PDB entry 2CH1 | X-ray diffraction, 2.40 A resolution | chains A and D

# Chain A (and D)
Protein: 3-hydroxykynurenine transaminase
From: Anopheles gambiae
Notes: chain D of this document is another copy of the same molecule, construct and numbering; everything in this record applies to it too
Reference sequence: Q4LAM2 (Q4LAM2_ANOGA); numbering as in UniProt (aligned over 1-396)
Sequence (396 residues; numbered 1 to 396; the number before each row is that of its first residue):
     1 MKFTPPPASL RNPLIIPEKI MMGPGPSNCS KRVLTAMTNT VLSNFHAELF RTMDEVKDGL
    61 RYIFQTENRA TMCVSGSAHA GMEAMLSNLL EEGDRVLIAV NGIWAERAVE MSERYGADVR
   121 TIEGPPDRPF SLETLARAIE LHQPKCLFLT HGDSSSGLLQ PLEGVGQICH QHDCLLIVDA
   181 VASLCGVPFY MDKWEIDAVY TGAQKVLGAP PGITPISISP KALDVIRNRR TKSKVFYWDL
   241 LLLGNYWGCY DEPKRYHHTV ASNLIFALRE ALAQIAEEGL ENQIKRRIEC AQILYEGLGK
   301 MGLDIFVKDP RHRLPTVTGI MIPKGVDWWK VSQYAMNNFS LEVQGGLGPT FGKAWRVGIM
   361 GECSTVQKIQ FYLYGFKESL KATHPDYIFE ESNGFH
Unresolved in the structure: 1, 390-396
Covalently attached groups: pyridoxal phosphate (PLP) linked to Lys205
Residues lining bound ligands:
  - pyridoxal phosphate (PLP), molecule 1: Ser77, Ala78, His79, Trp104, Gly152, Ser154, Asp179, Val181, Ala182, Gln204
  - pyridoxal phosphate (PLP), molecule 2: Tyr256, His258, Thr259
What the authors report for this chain:
  - self-association interface (contacts with another copy of this molecule); pairs are residue here / residue on that copy: Lys19-Glu48 (salt bridge), Ser9
  - binding site for pyridoxal phosphate: Ser77 to His79, Trp104, Ser154, Asp179, Val181 to Tyr190, Gln204, Lys205, Tyr256, Thr259
  - catalytic residues: Lys205
  - binding site for glycerol: Arg356
  - specificity-determining residues: Ser43 (proposed by the authors, not directly observed)

# How chain A and chain D interact
Residue-residue contacts (174):
  Phe3(A) - Gln65(D)
  Phe3(A) - Tyr190(D)
  Phe3(A) - Leu280(D)  hydrophobic
  Phe3(A) - Glu281(D)
  Phe3(A) - Ile284(D)  hydrophobic
  Thr4(A) - Tyr62(D)
  Thr4(A) - Gln65(D)  hydrogen bond (backbone-side chain)
  Pro5(A) - Tyr62(D)
  Pro6(A) - Tyr62(D)
  Pro6(A) - Ala276(D)
  Pro7(A) - Asp58(D)
  Pro7(A) - Gly59(D)
  Pro7(A) - Tyr62(D)
  Ser9(A) - Glu55(D)
  Ser9(A) - Asp58(D)  hydrogen bond
  Ser9(A) - Arg269(D)  hydrogen bond (backbone-side chain)
  Leu10(A) - Glu55(D)
  Leu10(A) - Gly59(D)
  Leu10(A) - Arg269(D)
  Leu10(A) - Leu272(D)
  Leu10(A) - Ala273(D)
  Leu10(A) - Ala276(D)  hydrophobic
  Leu10(A) - Glu277(D)
  Asn12(A) - Arg269(D)  hydrogen bond (backbone-side chain)
  Leu14(A) - Ala36(D)  hydrophobic
  Leu14(A) - Asn39(D)
  Leu14(A) - Phe266(D)  hydrophobic
  Leu14(A) - Arg269(D)
  Leu14(A) - Glu270(D)
  Ile16(A) - Asn39(D)
  Ile16(A) - Thr40(D)
  Ile16(A) - Leu42(D)  hydrophobic
  Ile16(A) - Thr52(D)
  Ile16(A) - Phe266(D)  hydrophobic
  Pro17(A) - Thr40(D)  hydrogen bond (backbone-side chain)
  Pro17(A) - Glu48(D)
  Glu18(A) - Thr40(D)
  Lys19(A) - Leu42(D)
  Lys19(A) - His46(D)
  Lys19(A) - Glu48(D)  salt bridge
  Met21(A) - Val41(D)
  Met21(A) - Ser43(D)
  Met21(A) - His46(D)
  Pro26(A) - Val41(D)  hydrophobic
  Pro26(A) - Leu42(D)
  Pro26(A) - Ser43(D)
  Cys29(A) - Val41(D)  hydrophobic
  Leu34(A) - Thr38(D)  hydrogen bond (backbone-side chain)
  Leu34(A) - Asn39(D)
  Met37(A) - Met37(D)
  Met37(A) - Asn263(D)
  Thr38(A) - Leu34(D)
  Asn39(A) - Ile16(D)
  Asn39(A) - Leu34(D)
  Thr40(A) - Ile16(D)
  Thr40(A) - Pro17(D)  hydrogen bond (side chain-backbone)
  Thr40(A) - Glu18(D)
  Val41(A) - Met21(D)
  Val41(A) - Pro26(D)  hydrophobic
  Val41(A) - Pro211(D)
  Leu42(A) - Ile16(D)  hydrophobic
  Leu42(A) - Lys19(D)
  Leu42(A) - Pro26(D)
  Ser43(A) - Met21(D)
  Ser43(A) - Pro26(D)
  Ser43(A) - Glu342(D)
  Ser43(A) - Gln344(D)
  His46(A) - Lys19(D)
  His46(A) - Met21(D)
  His46(A) - Met336(D)
  His46(A) - Glu342(D)  salt bridge
  Glu48(A) - Pro17(D)
  Glu48(A) - Lys19(D)  salt bridge
  Thr52(A) - Leu14(D)
  Glu55(A) - Ser9(D)
  Glu55(A) - Leu10(D)
  Asp58(A) - Pro7(D)
  Asp58(A) - Ser9(D)  hydrogen bond
  Gly59(A) - Pro7(D)
  Gly59(A) - Leu10(D)
  Tyr62(A) - Thr4(D)
  Tyr62(A) - Pro5(D)
  Tyr62(A) - Pro6(D)
  Gln65(A) - Phe3(D)
  Gln65(A) - Thr4(D)  hydrogen bond (side chain-backbone)
  Gly76(A) - Tyr237(D)
  Ser77(A) - Tyr237(D)  hydrogen bond (backbone-side chain)
  Ser77(A) - His258(D)
  Ser77(A) - Thr259(D)  hydrogen bond (side chain-backbone)
  His79(A) - Phe236(D)
  His79(A) - Tyr237(D)
  His79(A) - Tyr256(D)
  His79(A) - His257(D)  hydrogen bond (side chain-backbone)
  His79(A) - His258(D)
  Ala80(A) - Tyr237(D)
  Glu83(A) - Val235(D)
  Glu83(A) - Phe236(D)  hydrogen bond (side chain-backbone)
  Glu83(A) - Tyr237(D)  hydrogen bond (side chain-backbone)
  Trp104(A) - Tyr256(D)
  Arg107(A) - Phe236(D)
  Arg107(A) - Tyr256(D)  hydrogen bond (side chain-backbone)
  Arg107(A) - His257(D)  hydrogen bond (side chain-backbone)
  Glu110(A) - Lys232(D)  salt bridge
  Glu110(A) - Phe236(D)
  Met111(A) - Phe236(D)  hydrophobic
  Arg114(A) - Ser233(D)  hydrogen bond (side chain-backbone)
  Arg114(A) - Lys234(D)
  Arg114(A) - Phe236(D)
  Arg114(A) - Asp239(D)  salt bridge
  Arg114(A) - Leu242(D)
  Tyr115(A) - Lys234(D)
  Tyr115(A) - Val235(D)
  Tyr190(A) - Phe3(D)  hydrophobic
  Gln204(A) - Thr259(D)
  Pro210(A) - Asn263(D)
  Pro211(A) - Val41(D)
  Pro211(A) - Thr259(D)
  Pro211(A) - Val260(D)
  Pro211(A) - Ala261(D)
  Pro211(A) - Asn263(D)
  Lys232(A) - Glu110(D)  salt bridge
  Ser233(A) - Arg114(D)  hydrogen bond (backbone-side chain)
  Lys234(A) - Arg114(D)
  Lys234(A) - Tyr115(D)
  Val235(A) - Glu83(D)
  Val235(A) - Arg114(D)
  Val235(A) - Tyr115(D)
  Val235(A) - Val235(D)  hydrophobic
  Val235(A) - Trp238(D)  hydrophobic
  Phe236(A) - His79(D)
  Phe236(A) - Glu83(D)  hydrogen bond (backbone-side chain)
  Phe236(A) - Arg107(D)
  Phe236(A) - Glu110(D)
  Phe236(A) - Arg114(D)
  Tyr237(A) - Gly76(D)
  Tyr237(A) - Ser77(D)  hydrogen bond (side chain-backbone)
  Tyr237(A) - His79(D)
  Tyr237(A) - Ala80(D)
  Tyr237(A) - Glu83(D)  hydrogen bond (backbone-side chain)
  Tyr237(A) - Trp238(D)  hydrophobic
  Trp238(A) - Val235(D)  hydrophobic
  Trp238(A) - Tyr237(D)  hydrophobic
  Trp238(A) - Trp238(D)  hydrophobic
  Asp239(A) - Arg114(D)  salt bridge
  Leu242(A) - Arg114(D)
  Tyr256(A) - His79(D)
  Tyr256(A) - Trp104(D)
  Tyr256(A) - Arg107(D)  hydrogen bond (backbone-side chain)
  His257(A) - His79(D)  hydrogen bond (backbone-side chain)
  His257(A) - Arg107(D)  hydrogen bond (backbone-side chain)
  His258(A) - Ser77(D)
  His258(A) - His79(D)
  Thr259(A) - Ser77(D)  hydrogen bond (backbone-side chain)
  Thr259(A) - Gln204(D)
  Val260(A) - Pro211(D)
  Ala261(A) - Pro211(D)
  Asn263(A) - Met37(D)
  Asn263(A) - Pro210(D)
  Asn263(A) - Pro211(D)
  Leu264(A) - Leu264(D)  hydrophobic
  Phe266(A) - Leu14(D)
  Phe266(A) - Ile16(D)  hydrophobic
  Arg269(A) - Ser9(D)  hydrogen bond (side chain-backbone)
  Arg269(A) - Leu10(D)
  Arg269(A) - Asn12(D)  hydrogen bond (side chain-backbone)
  Arg269(A) - Leu14(D)
  Glu270(A) - Leu14(D)
  Ala273(A) - Leu10(D)
  Ala276(A) - Pro6(D)  hydrophobic
  Leu280(A) - Phe3(D)  hydrophobic
  Glu281(A) - Phe3(D)
  Glu342(A) - Ser43(D)
  Glu342(A) - His46(D)  salt bridge
  Gln344(A) - Ser43(D)  hydrogen bond
Interface residues without a listed pair, chain A (90 interface residues in all): Lys2, Pro13, Gly25, Ser27, Asn28, Thr35, Ala36, Arg51, Ser75, Glu92, Lys193, Gly212, Ser262, Leu272, Glu277, Ile284, Met336
Interface residues without a listed pair, chain D (89 interface residues in all): Lys2, Pro13, Gly25, Cys29, Thr35, Arg51, Ser75, Glu92, Met111, Pro188, Lys193, Gly212, Ser262

# In short
Chain A and chain D form an interface of 90 and 89 residues respectively; the contacts include 28 hydrogen
bonds and 8 salt bridges. Among the polar pairs are Lys19(A)-Glu48(D), His46(A)-Glu342(D) and
Glu110(A)-Lys232(D). From the paper: the catalytic residue Lys205(A); a binding site for pyridoxal phosphate
at Ser77(A), Trp104(A) and Ser154(A) among others.
Both chains are 3-hydroxykynurenine transaminase (Anopheles gambiae). Entry 2CH1 (Structure of Anopheles
gambiae 3-hydroxykynurenine transaminase) was determined by X-ray diffraction, deposited together with 2CH2.
